PDB entry 6A91 | electron microscopy, 3.20 A resolution | chains A and B

# Chain A
Name: Sodium channel protein PaFPC1
From: Periplaneta americana
Reference sequence: D0E0C2 (SCNA1_PERAM); numbering as in UniProt (aligned over 1-1553)
Sequence (1596 residues; each row starts with the number of its first residue; numbers below 1 keep their minus sign (Met-42 is residue -42)):
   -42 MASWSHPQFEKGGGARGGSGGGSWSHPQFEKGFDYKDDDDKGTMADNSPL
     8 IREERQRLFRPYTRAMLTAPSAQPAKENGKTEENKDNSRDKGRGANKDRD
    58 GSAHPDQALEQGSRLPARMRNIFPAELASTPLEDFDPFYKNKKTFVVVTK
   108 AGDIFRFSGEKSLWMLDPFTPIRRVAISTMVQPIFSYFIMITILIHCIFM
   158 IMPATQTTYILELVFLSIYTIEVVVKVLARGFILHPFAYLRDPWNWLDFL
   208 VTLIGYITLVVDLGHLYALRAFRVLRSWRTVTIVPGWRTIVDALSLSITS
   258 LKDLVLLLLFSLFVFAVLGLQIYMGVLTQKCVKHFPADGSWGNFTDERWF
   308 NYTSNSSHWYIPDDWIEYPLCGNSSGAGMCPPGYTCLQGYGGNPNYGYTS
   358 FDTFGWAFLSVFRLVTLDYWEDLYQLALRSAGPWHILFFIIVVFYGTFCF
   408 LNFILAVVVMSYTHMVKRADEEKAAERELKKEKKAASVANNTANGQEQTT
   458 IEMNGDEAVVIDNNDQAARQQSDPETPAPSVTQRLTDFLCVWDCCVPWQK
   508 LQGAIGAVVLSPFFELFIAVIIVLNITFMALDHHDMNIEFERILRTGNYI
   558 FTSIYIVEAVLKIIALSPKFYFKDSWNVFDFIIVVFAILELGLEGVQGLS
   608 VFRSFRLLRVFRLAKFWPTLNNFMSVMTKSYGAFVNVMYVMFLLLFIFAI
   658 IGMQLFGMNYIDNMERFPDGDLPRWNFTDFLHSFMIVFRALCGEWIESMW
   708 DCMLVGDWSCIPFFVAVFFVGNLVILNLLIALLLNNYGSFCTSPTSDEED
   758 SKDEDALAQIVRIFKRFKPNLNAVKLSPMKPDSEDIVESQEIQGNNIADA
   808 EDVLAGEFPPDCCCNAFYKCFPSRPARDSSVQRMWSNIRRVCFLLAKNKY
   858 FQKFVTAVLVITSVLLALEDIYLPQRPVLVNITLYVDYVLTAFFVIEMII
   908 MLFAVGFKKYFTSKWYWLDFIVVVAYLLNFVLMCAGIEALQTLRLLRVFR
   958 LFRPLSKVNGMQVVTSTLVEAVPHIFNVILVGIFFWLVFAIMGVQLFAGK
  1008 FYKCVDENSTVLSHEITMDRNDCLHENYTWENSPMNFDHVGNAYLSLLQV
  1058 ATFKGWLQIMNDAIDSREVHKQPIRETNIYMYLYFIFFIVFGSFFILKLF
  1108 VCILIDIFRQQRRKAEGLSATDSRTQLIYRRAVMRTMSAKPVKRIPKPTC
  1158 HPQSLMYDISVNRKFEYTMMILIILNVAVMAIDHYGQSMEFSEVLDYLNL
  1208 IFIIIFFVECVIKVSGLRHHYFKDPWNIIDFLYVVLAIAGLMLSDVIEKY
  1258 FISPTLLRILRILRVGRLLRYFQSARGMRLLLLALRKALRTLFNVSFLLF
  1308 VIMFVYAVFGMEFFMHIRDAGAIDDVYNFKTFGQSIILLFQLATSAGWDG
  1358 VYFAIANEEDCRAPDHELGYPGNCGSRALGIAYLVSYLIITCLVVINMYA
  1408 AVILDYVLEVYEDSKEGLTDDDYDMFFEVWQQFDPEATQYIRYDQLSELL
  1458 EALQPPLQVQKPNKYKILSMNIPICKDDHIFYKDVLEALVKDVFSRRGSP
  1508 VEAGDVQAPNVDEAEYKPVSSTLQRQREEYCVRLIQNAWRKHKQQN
Unresolved in the structure: -42 to 46, 436-501, 747-832, 1522-1553
Differences from the reference sequence: expression tag (-42 to 0)
Curated features (UniProtKB/Swiss-Prot):
  - region: Gln1133 to Ala1146 (Linker region that may regulate channel inactivation)
  - binding site (saxitoxin): Glu378, Glu704, Trp1063, Asp1356
  - binding site (tetrodotoxin): Glu701, Glu704, Gly1062, Gly1354, Asp1356
  - site (Interacts with the spider Mu-diguetoxin-Dc1a): Asp539, Asp542, Met543, Arg549, Arg613, Gln1002, Arg1027, His1032
  - glycosylation (N-linked (GlcNAc...) asparagine): Asn300, Asn308, Asn312, Asn330, Asn683, Asn1015, Asn1028, Asn1034
Cystine bridges: Cys328-Cys343, Cys709-Cys717, Cys1011-Cys1030, Cys1368-Cys1381
Covalent attachments: N-acetylglucosamine (NAG) linked to Asn308, Asn312, Asn330, Asn1015, Asn1034
Residues lining bound ligands:
  - Saxitoxin (9SL; [(3aS,4R,10aS)-2,6-diamino-10,10-dihydroxy-3a,4,9,10-tetrahydro-3H,8H-pyrrolo[1,2-c]purin-4-yl]methyl carbamate): Tyr376, Trp377, Glu378, Glu701, Glu704, Phe1060, Lys1061, Gly1062, Trp1063, Leu1064, Gln1065, Ala1353, Gly1354, Asp1356
  - 1,2-diacyl-sn-glycero-3-phosphocholine (PC1), molecule 1: Ser611, Phe612, Met999, Leu1003, Thr1084, Asn1085, Tyr1087, Met1088, Leu1090, Phe1094
  - 1,2-diacyl-sn-glycero-3-phosphocholine (PC1), molecule 2: Ile986, Ile990, His1046, Gly1048, Asn1049, Tyr1051, Leu1052, Leu1055, Leu1104, Arg1384, Ala1385, Ile1388, Ala1389, Val1392, Ser1393, Ile1396
Reported in the primary citation:
  - binding site for Saxitoxin: Tyr376, Glu701, Gly1062, Gln1065
  - specificity-determining residues: Tyr376, Gln1065 (by similarity / conservation)

# Chain B
Name: Mu-diguetoxin-Dc1a
From: Diguetia canities
Reference sequence: P49126 (TXI92_DIGCA); residues 2-57 here correspond to UniProt positions 39-94 (UniProt number = residue number + 37)
Sequence (57 residues; each row starts with the number of its first residue):
     1 SAKDGDVEGPAGCKKYDVECDSGECCQKQYLWYKWRPLDCRCLKSGFFSS
    51 KCVCRDV
Differences from the reference sequence: expression tag (1)
Curated features (UniProtKB/Swiss-Prot):
  - site (Interacts with insect Nav channel): Asp21, Tyr33, Arg41, Lys44, Phe48, Ser49, Asp56
Cystine bridges: Cys13-Cys26, Cys20-Cys40, Cys25-Cys54, Cys42-Cys52

# How chain A and chain B interact
Contacting residue pairs (39):
  Met536(A) with Phe48(B), hydrophobic
  Asp539(A) with Lys44(B), salt bridge; Phe48(B)
  His540(A) with Lys44(B)
  His541(A) with Leu43(B); Lys44(B)
  Asp542(A) with Arg41(B), salt bridge; Cys42(B)
  Met543(A) with Arg41(B); Cys42(B), hydrogen bond (backbone-backbone); Ser50(B)
  Asn544(A) with Arg41(B), hydrogen bond
  Ile545(A) with Asp21(B); Ser22(B); Cys40(B), hydrophobic; Cys42(B), hydrophobic
  Glu548(A) with Ser50(B)
  Arg549(A) with Asp21(B), salt bridge
  Arg610(A) with Phe47(B); Phe48(B), hydrogen bond (side chain-backbone); Ser49(B), hydrogen bond
  Ser611(A) with Phe47(B)
  Arg613(A) with Phe48(B)
  Gln1002(A) with Lys44(B), hydrogen bond; Gly46(B); Phe47(B); Phe48(B), hydrogen bond (side chain-backbone)
  Leu1003(A) with Phe47(B), hydrophobic
  Arg1027(A) with Trp32(B); Arg55(B); Asp56(B), salt bridge
  Asn1028(A) with Trp32(B)
  Leu1031(A) with Trp32(B), hydrophobic; Tyr33(B)
  His1032(A) with Tyr33(B), hydrogen bond (backbone-side chain)
  Asn1034(A) with Tyr33(B)
  Val1076(A) with Lys44(B)
  His1077(A) with Leu43(B); Arg55(B), hydrogen bond
Other interface residues (no listed pair), chain A (26 interface residues in all): Ser607, Ile998, Met999, Ala1005
Other interface residues (no listed pair), chain B (19 interface residues in all): Tyr16, Cys20, Cys52

# Summary
26 residues of chain A and 19 residues of chain B are in contact, with 8 hydrogen bonds and 4 salt bridges.
Polar contacts include Asp539(A)-Lys44(B), Asp542(A)-Arg41(B) and Arg549(A)-Asp21(B). Bound to chain A:
1,2-diacyl-sn-glycero-3-phosphocholine and Saxitoxin. From the paper: a binding site for Saxitoxin at
Tyr376(A), Glu701(A) and Gly1062(A) among others; specificity determinants Tyr376(A) and Gln1065(A).
Here chain A is Sodium channel protein PaFPC1 (Periplaneta americana) and chain B is Mu-diguetoxin-Dc1a
(Diguetia canities). Entry 6A91 (Complex of voltage-gated sodium channel NavPaS from American cockroach
Periplaneta americana bound with saxitoxin and Dc1a) was determined by electron microscopy together with 6A90
and 6A95 from the same study.
